PDB entry 9IHF | electron microscopy, 3.16 A resolution | chains A and I of the 16 polymer chains in the assembly

== Chain A ==
Molecule: Histone H3.2
From: Xenopus laevis
UniProt: P84233 (H32_XENLA); residues 37-135 here correspond to UniProt positions 38-136 (UniProt number = residue number + 1)
Amino-acid sequence (99 residues; numbered 37 to 135; the number before each row is that of its first residue):
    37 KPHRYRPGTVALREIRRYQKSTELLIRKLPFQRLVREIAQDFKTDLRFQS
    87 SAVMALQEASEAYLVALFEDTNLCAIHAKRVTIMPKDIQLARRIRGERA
Not modelled in the structure: 37-39
Differences from the reference sequence: conflict Ala102 (Gly103 in P84233)
Curated features (UniProtKB/Swiss-Prot):
  - modified residue: Lys37 (N6-methyllysine), Tyr41 (Phosphotyrosine), Lys56 (N6,N6,N6-trimethyllysine), Ser57 (Phosphoserine), Lys64 (N6-(2-hydroxyisobutyryl)lysine), Lys79 (N6,N6,N6-trimethyllysine), Thr80 (Phosphothreonine), Ser86 (Phosphoserine), Thr107 (Phosphothreonine), Lys115 (N6-acetyllysine), Lys122 (N6-(2-hydroxyisobutyryl)lysine)
  - lipidation: Cys110 (S-palmitoyl cysteine)

== Chain I ==
Molecule: Widom-601 DNA
Sequence (147 nucleotides; each row starts with the number of its first residue; numbers below 1 keep their minus sign (DA-73 is residue -73)):
   -73 ATCGGATGTATATATCTGACACGTGCCTGGAGACTAGGGAGTAATCCCCT
   -23 TGGCGGTTAAAACGCGGGGGACAGCGCGTACGTGCGTTTAAGCGGTGCTA
    27 GAGCTGTCTACGACCAATTGAGCGGCCTCGGCACCGGGATTCTCGAT
Not modelled in the structure: -73, 61-73

== Chain A / chain I interface ==
Contacting residue pairs (16; chain A residue first):
  Arg40(A) with DG-8(I), base contact
  Arg42(A) with DG-5(I), salt bridge to the phosphate
  Arg63(A) with DA-14(I), phosphate contact; DA-13(I), salt bridge to the phosphate
  Arg72(A) with DT-23(I), salt bridge to the phosphate
  Arg83(A) with DT-23(I), phosphate contact
  Phe84(A) with DT-24(I), sugar contact; DT-23(I), hydrogen bond to the phosphate
  Gln85(A) with DT-24(I), phosphate contact
  Ser86(A) with DT-24(I), phosphate contact
  Arg116(A) with DA-3(I), phosphate contact; DC-2(I), salt bridge to the phosphate
  Val117(A) with DA-3(I), hydrogen bond to the phosphate
  Thr118(A) with DA-3(I), hydrogen bond to the phosphate
  Met120(A) with DA-3(I), phosphate contact; DC-2(I), phosphate contact
Other interface residues (no listed pair), chain A (16 interface residues in all): Pro43, Leu82, Lys115, Lys122
Other interface residues (no listed pair), chain I (9 interface residues in all): DG-4

== Overview ==
Chain A and chain I form an interface of 16 and 9 residues respectively; the contacts include 3 hydrogen bonds
and 4 salt bridges. Among the polar pairs are Phe84(A)-DT-23(I), Val117(A)-DA-3(I) and Thr118(A)-DA-3(I).
Here chain A is Histone H3.2 (Xenopus laevis) and chain I is Widom-601 DNA. Entry 9IHF (Nucleosome core
particle bound by one monomer and one dimer of of DTT-reduced native myeloperoxidase) was determined by
electron microscopy, deposited together with 9GEN, 9GEO, 9GEP, 9GEQ, 9GER, 9IHD and 9IHE.
